PDB entry 4FK0 | X-ray diffraction, 2.18 A resolution | chains A and T of the 3 polymer chains in the assembly

[Chain A]
Protein: DNA polymerase
Organism: Enterobacteria phage RB69
Notes: EC 2.7.7.7
UniProt: Q38087 (DPOL_BPR69); numbering as in UniProt (aligned over 1-903)
Amino-acid sequence (903 residues; row label = number of the first residue in the row):
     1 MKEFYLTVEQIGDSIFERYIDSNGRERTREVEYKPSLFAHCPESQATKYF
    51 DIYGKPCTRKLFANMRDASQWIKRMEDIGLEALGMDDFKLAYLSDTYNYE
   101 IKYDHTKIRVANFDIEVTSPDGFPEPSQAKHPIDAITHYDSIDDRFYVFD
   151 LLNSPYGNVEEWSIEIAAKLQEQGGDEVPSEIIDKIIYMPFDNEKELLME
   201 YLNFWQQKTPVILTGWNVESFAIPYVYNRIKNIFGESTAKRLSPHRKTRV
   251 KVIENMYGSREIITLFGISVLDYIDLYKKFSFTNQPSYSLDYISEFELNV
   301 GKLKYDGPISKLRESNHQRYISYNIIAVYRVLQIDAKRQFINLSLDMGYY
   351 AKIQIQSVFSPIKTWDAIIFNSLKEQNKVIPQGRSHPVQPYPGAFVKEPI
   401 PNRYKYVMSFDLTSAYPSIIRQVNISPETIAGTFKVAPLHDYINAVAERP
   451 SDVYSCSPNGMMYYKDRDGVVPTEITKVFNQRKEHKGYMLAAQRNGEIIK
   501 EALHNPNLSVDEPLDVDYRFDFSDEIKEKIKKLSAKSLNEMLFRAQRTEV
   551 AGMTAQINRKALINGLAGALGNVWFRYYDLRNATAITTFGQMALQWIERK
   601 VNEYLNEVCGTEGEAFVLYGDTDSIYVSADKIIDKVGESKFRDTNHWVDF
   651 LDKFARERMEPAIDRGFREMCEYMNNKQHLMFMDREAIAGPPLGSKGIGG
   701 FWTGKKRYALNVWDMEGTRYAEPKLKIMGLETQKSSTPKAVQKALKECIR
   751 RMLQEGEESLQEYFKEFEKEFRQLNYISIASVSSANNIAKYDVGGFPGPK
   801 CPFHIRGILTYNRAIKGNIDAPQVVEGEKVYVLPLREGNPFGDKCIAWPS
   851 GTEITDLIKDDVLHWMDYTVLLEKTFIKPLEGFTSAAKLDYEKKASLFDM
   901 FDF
Not modelled in the structure: 901-903
Construct notes: engineered mutation Ala222 (Asp in Q38087), Ala327 (Asp in Q38087), Ala415 (Leu in Q38087), Ala561 (Leu in Q38087), Gly565 (Ser in Q38087), Ala567 (Tyr in Q38087)
Metal / ion sites: Ca2+ site 1 near Glu116 (its only coordinating residue here); Ca2+ site 2: Asp411, Leu412, Asp623 (together with 2'-deoxycytidine-5'-triphosphate); Ca2+ site 3: Asp411, Asp623 (together with 2'-deoxycytidine-5'-triphosphate); Ca2+ site 4: Asn505, Asn507, Lys531
Residues lining bound ligands: 2'-deoxycytidine-5'-triphosphate (DCP): Asp411, Leu412, Thr413, Ser414, Ala415, Tyr416, Pro417, Arg482, Lys486, Lys560, Asn564, Thr622, Asp623
Curated features (UniProtKB/Swiss-Prot):
  - region: Thr248 to Thr264 (Beta hairpin), Lys705 to Tyr708 (Binding of DNA in B-conformation), Leu897 to Phe903 (Interaction with the polymerase clamp)
  - binding site (Mg(2+)): Asp114, Glu116, Asp411, Leu412, Asp623
  - binding site (substrate): Ser414, Tyr416, Arg482, Lys560
  - site: Asp621 (Optimization of metal coordination by the polymerase active site), Lys706 (Optimization of metal coordination by the polymerase active site), Asp714 (Essential for viral replication)
  - mutagenesis: Asp621 (D621A: Drastic decrease in the efficiency of incorporation of dGMP), Lys706 (K706A: Almost complete loss of polymerase activity), Asp714 (D714A: Complete loss of viral replication)
From the paper describing this entry:
  - Ca2+ coordination: Asp411
  - conformationally variable residues (side-chain flip): Asp411, Leu412, Ala567, Asp623
  - binding site for 2'-deoxycytidine-5'-triphosphate: Ser414, Ala415, Tyr416
  - binding site for DNA template (chain T): Phe359

[Chain T]
Molecule: DNA template
Sequence (17 nucleotides; each row starts with the number of its first residue):
     2 CGGGTAAGCAGTCCGCG

[How chain A and chain T interact]
Pairs across the interface (42):
  Glu219(A) with DC2(T), hydrogen bond to the base
  Ile253(A) with DC2(T), sugar contact
  Glu254(A) with DC2(T), sugar contact
  Asn255(A) with DC2(T), phosphate contact
  Arg260(A) with DC2(T), salt bridge to the phosphate
  Asp275(A) with DG3(T), base contact
  Phe359(A) with DG3(T), sugar contact
  Ser360(A) with DG3(T), phosphate contact; DG4(T), hydrogen bond to the phosphate
  Pro361(A) with DG3(T), phosphate contact; DG4(T), phosphate contact
  Ile362(A) with DG4(T), hydrogen bond to the phosphate
  Tyr391(A) with DG5(T), hydrogen bond to the phosphate; DT6(T), sugar contact
  Pro392(A) with DT6(T), phosphate contact; DA7(T), phosphate contact
  Gly393(A) with DT6(T), hydrogen bond to the phosphate; DA7(T), hydrogen bond to the phosphate
  Ala394(A) with DA7(T), sugar contact
  Val396(A) with DA7(T), phosphate contact; DA8(T), phosphate contact
  Asn564(A) with DG4(T), hydrogen bond to the base
  Gly565(A) with DG4(T), sugar contact
  Gly568(A) with DG4(T), base contact; DG5(T), sugar contact
  Ala569(A) with DG4(T), sugar contact
  Gly571(A) with DG5(T), sugar contact
  Asn572(A) with DG4(T), hydrogen bond to the phosphate; DG5(T), hydrogen bond to the phosphate
  Lys705(A) with DA8(T), salt bridge to the phosphate; DG9(T), sugar contact
  Lys706(A) with DA7(T), base contact; DA8(T), sugar contact
  Arg707(A) with DG9(T), phosphate contact; DC10(T), salt bridge to the phosphate
  Pro799(A) with DC14(T), phosphate contact
  Lys800(A) with DT13(T), phosphate contact; DC14(T), hydrogen bond to the phosphate
  Cys801(A) with DT13(T), sugar contact
  Phe803(A) with DG12(T), sugar contact
  Lys844(A) with DT13(T), salt bridge to the phosphate
  Lys874(A) with DG12(T), salt bridge to the phosphate
Also at the interface, not in a pair above, chain A (38 interface residues in all): Ile262, Lys363, Glu398, Thr703, Glu731, Lys734, Arg806, Lys878
Also at the interface, not in a pair above, chain T (13 interface residues in all): DA11

[Summary]
Chain A and chain T form an interface of 38 and 13 residues respectively; the contacts include 10 hydrogen
bonds and 5 salt bridges. Polar contacts include Glu219(A)-DC2(T), Asn564(A)-DG4(T) and Ser360(A)-DG4(T). From
the paper: a binding site for 2'-deoxycytidine-5'-triphosphate at Ser414(A), Ala415(A) and Tyr416(A); a
binding site for DNA template (chain T) at Phe359(A).
Here chain A is DNA polymerase (Enterobacteria phage RB69) and chain T is DNA template. Entry 4FK0 (RB69 DNA
polymerase ternary complex with dCTP/dG) was determined by X-ray diffraction (same publication as 4FJ5, 4FJ7,
4FJ8, 4FJ9, 4FJG, 4FJH and 9 further entries).
